Entry 8TTM (X-ray diffraction, 2.51 A resolution); this record covers chains A and B.

== Chain A ==
Molecule: Immunoglobulin gamma-1 heavy chain
Source organism: Homo sapiens x Mus musculus hybrid cell line
UniProt: P0DOX5 (IGG1_HUMAN); residues 216-447 here correspond to UniProt positions 218-449 (UniProt number = residue number + 2)
Sequence (232 residues; row label = number of the first residue in the row):
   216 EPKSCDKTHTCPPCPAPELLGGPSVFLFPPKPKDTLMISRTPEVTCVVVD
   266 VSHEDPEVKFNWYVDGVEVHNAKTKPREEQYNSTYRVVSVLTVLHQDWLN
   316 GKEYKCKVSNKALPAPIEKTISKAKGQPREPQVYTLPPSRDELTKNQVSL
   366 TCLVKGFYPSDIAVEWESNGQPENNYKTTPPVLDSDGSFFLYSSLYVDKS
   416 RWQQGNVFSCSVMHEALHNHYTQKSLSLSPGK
Disordered / not traced: 216-236, 444-447
Sequence notes: engineered mutation Ser409 (Lys411 in P0DOX5), Tyr411 (Thr413 in P0DOX5)
Swiss-Prot annotation at these positions:
  - glycosylation: Asn297 (N-linked (GlcNAc...) (complex) asparagine)
Cystine bridges: Cys261-Cys321, Cys367-Cys425
Covalently attached groups: glycan linked to Asn297
From the paper describing this entry:
  - mutagenesis - L368S/D399Y/K409S/T411Y: increased binding to Immunoglobulin gamma-1 heavy chain (chain B)
  - mutagenesis - D399Y/K409S/T411Y/K447S: increased binding to Immunoglobulin gamma-1 heavy chain (chain A)

== Chain B ==
Molecule: Immunoglobulin gamma-1 heavy chain
Source organism: Homo sapiens x Mus musculus hybrid cell line
UniProt: P0DOX5 (IGG1_HUMAN); residues 216-447 here correspond to UniProt positions 218-449 (UniProt number = residue number + 2)
Sequence (232 residues; numbered 216 to 447; the number before each row is that of its first residue):
   216 EPKSCDKTHTCPPCPAPELLGGPSVFLFPPKPKDTLMISRTPEVTCVVVD
   266 VSHEDPEVKFNWYVDGVEVHNAKTKPREEQYNSTYRVVSVLTVLHQDWLN
   316 GKEYKCKVSNKALPAPIEKTISKAKGQPREPQVYTLPPSRDELTKNQVSL
   366 TCSVKGFYPSDIAVEWESNGQPENNYKTTPPVLYSDGSFFLYSKLTVDKS
   416 RWQQGNVFSCSVMHEALHNHYTQKSLSLSPGK
Disordered / not traced: 216-236, 444-447
Sequence notes: engineered mutation Ser368 (Leu370 in P0DOX5), Tyr399 (Asp401 in P0DOX5)
Swiss-Prot annotation at these positions:
  - glycosylation: Asn297 (N-linked (GlcNAc...) (complex) asparagine)
Cystine bridges: Cys261-Cys321, Cys367-Cys425
Covalently attached groups: glycan linked to Asn297

== Interface between chain A and chain B ==
Contacting residue pairs - 44 pairs, chain A then chain B:
  Tyr349(A) with Ser354(B); Asp356(B); Glu357(B); Lys360(B)
  Thr350(A) with Ser354(B)
  Leu351(A) with Ser354(B); Thr366(B)
  Pro352(A) with Leu351(B)
  Ser354(A) with Tyr349(B); Thr350(B); Leu351(B)
  Asp356(A) with Tyr349(B)
  Glu357(A) with Tyr349(B)
  Gln362(A) with Tyr399(B)
  Ser364(A) with Lys370(B)
  Thr366(A) with Tyr407(B), hydrogen bond
  Leu368(A) with Ser364(B); Lys409(B)
  Lys370(A) with Glu357(B); Ser364(B)
  Asn390(A) with Tyr399(B)
  Lys392(A) with Leu398(B); Ser400(B); Phe405(B)
  Thr394(A) with Thr394(B); Val397(B); Phe405(B)
  Pro395(A) with Val397(B)
  Val397(A) with Thr394(B); Pro395(B)
  Leu398(A) with Lys392(B)
  Asp399(A) with Lys392(B); Lys409(B), salt bridge
  Phe405(A) with Lys392(B); Thr394(B); Lys409(B)
  Tyr407(A) with Thr366(B), hydrogen bond; Tyr407(B), hydrophobic; Lys409(B)
  Ser409(A) with Tyr407(B)
  Tyr411(A) with Lys370(B), hydrogen bond; Tyr399(B), hydrogen bond; Phe405(B)
  Lys439(A) with Asp356(B), salt bridge
Interface residues without a listed pair, chain A (28 interface residues in all): Pro353, Lys360, Thr393, Ser400
Interface residues without a listed pair, chain B (24 interface residues in all): Pro352, Asn390, Thr393, Ser408
From the paper, about this interface:
  - residue pairs: Ser409(A)-Tyr407(B) (hydrogen bond)

== Overview ==
28 residues of chain A face 24 of chain B across their interface, with 4 hydrogen bonds and 2 salt bridges.
Polar pairs include Asp399(A)-Lys409(B), Lys439(A)-Asp356(B) and Thr366(A)-Tyr407(B). The authors report a
hydrogen bond between Ser409(A) and Tyr407(B). The paper reports that L368S/D399Y/K409S/T411Y of chain A
increase binding to Immunoglobulin gamma-1 heavy chain (chain B); D399Y/K409S/T411Y/K447S of chain A increase
binding to Immunoglobulin gamma-1 heavy chain (chain A).
Chain A is Immunoglobulin gamma-1 heavy chain and chain B is Immunoglobulin gamma-1 heavy chain, both from
Homo sapiens x Mus musculus hybrid cell line; the structure, IgG1 Fc Heterodimer combYSelect1, was determined
by X-ray diffraction (same publication as 8TUD).
